9OP4 - chains C and c of the 24 polymer chains in the assembly; structure by electron microscopy, 3.60 A resolution.

# Chain C
Molecule: Capsid scaffolding protein
From: Human alphaherpesvirus 1 strain KOS
UniProtKB: I3TC84 (I3TC84_HHV1); residues -447 to 187 here correspond to UniProt positions 1-635 (UniProt number = residue number + 448)
Amino-acid sequence (635 residues; numbered -447 to 187; the number before each row is that of its first residue; numbers below 1 keep their minus sign (Met-447 is residue -447)):
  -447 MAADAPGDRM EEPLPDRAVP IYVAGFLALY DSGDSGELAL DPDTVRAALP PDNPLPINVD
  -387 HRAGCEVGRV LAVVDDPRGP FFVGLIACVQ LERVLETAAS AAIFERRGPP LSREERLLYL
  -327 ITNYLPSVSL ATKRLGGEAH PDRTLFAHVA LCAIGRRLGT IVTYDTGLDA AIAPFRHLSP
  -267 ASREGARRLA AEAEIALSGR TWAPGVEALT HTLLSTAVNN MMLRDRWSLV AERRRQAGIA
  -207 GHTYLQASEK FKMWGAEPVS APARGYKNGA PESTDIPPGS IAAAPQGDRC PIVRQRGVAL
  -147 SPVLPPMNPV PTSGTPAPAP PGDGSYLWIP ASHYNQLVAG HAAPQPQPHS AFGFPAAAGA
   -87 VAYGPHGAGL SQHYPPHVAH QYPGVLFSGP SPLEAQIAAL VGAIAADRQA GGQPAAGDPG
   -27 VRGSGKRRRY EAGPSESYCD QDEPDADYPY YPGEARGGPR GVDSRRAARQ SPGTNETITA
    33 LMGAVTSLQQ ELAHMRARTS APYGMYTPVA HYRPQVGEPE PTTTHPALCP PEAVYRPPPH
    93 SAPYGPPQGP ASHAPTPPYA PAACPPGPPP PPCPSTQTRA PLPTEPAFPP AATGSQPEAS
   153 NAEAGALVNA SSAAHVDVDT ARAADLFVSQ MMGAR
Unresolved in the structure: -447 to 0, 8-187

# Chain c
Molecule: Capsid portal protein
From: Human alphaherpesvirus 1 strain KOS
UniProtKB: H9E912 (H9E912_HHV1); the author numbering skips numbers that UniProt does not, so the offset changes along the chain: 0-27 = UniProt 1-28; 29-676 = UniProt 29-676
Amino-acid sequence (676 residues; numbered 0 to 676; 1 number in that range is skipped by the numbering (no residue carries it; nothing is unmodelled there); the number before each row is that of its first residue; numbering starts at 0):
     0 MTAPRSWAPT TRARGDTEAL CSPEDGWV
    29 KVHPTPGTML FREILHGQLG YTEGQGVYNV VRSSEATTRQ LQAAIFHALL NATTYRDLEA
    89 DWLGHVAARG LQPQRLVRRY RNAREADIAG VAERVFDTWR NTLRTTLLDF AHGLVACFAP
   149 GGPSGPSSFP KYIDWLTCLG LVPILRKRQE GGVTQGLRAF LKQHPLTRQL ATVAEAAERA
   209 GPGFFELALA FDSTRVADYD RVYIYYNHRR GDWLVRDPIS GQRGECLVLW PPLWTGDRLV
   269 FDSPVQRLFP EIVACHSLRE HAHVCRLRNT ASVKVLLGRK SDSERGVAGA ARVVNKVLGE
   329 DDETKAGSAA SRLVRLIINM KGMRHVGDIN DTVRSYLDEA GGHLIDAPAV DGTLPGFGKG
   389 GNSRGSAGQD QGGRAPQLRQ AFRTAVVNNI NGVLEGYINN LFGTIERLRE TNAGLATQLQ
   449 ERDRELRRAT AGALERQQRA ADLAAESVTG GCGSRPAGAD LLRADYDIID VSKSMDDDTY
   509 VANSFQHPYI PSYAQDLERL SRLWEHELVR CFKILCHRNN QGQETSISYS SGAIAAFVAP
   569 YFESVLRAPR VGAPITGSDV ILGEEELWDA VFKKTRLQTY LTDIAALFVA DVQHAALPPP
   629 PSPVGADFRP GASPRGRSRS RSPGRTAPGA PDQGGGIGHR DGRRDGRR
Unresolved in the structure: 0-23, 311-493, 624-676
Construct notes: conflict Ser363 (Ala in H9E912)

# How chain C and chain c interact
Pairs across the interface (14; chain C residue first):
  Pro1(C) with Ala96(c); Arg97(c)
  Tyr2(C) with His93(c); Ala96(c); Gln197(c), hydrogen bond (side chain-backbone)
  Tyr3(C) with His93(c); Arg97(c), hydrogen bond
  Pro4(C) with Thr130(c); Leu131(c); Thr134(c); Leu198(c), hydrophobic
  Gly5(C) with Thr134(c)
  Glu6(C) with Gln197(c), hydrogen bond (backbone-side chain)
  Ala7(C) with Gln197(c)
Interface residues without a listed pair, chain c (10 interface residues in all): Trp127, Leu194

# In short
7 residues of chain C and 10 residues of chain c are in contact, with 3 hydrogen bonds. Polar contacts include
Tyr2(C)-Gln197(c), Tyr3(C)-Arg97(c) and Glu6(C)-Gln197(c).
Here chain C is Capsid scaffolding protein and chain c is Capsid portal protein, both from Human
alphaherpesvirus 1 strain KOS. Entry 9OP4 (Herpes simplex virus type 1 (HSV-1) A-capsid pUL6 portal protein,
dodecameric complex) was determined by electron microscopy together with 9OPV, 9OP5, 9OP8, 9OPB and 9OPC from
the same study.
